7R1A - chains D and B of the 6 polymer chains in the assembly; structure by electron microscopy, 3.90 A resolution.

[Chain D]
Protein: Angiotensin-converting enzyme 2
Organism: Homo sapiens
Notes: EC 3.4.17.23, 3.4.17.-
UniProt: Q9BYF1 (ACE2_HUMAN); residue numbers follow UniProt; this construct covers 19-613
Amino-acid sequence (654 residues; row label = number of the first residue in the row; numbers below 1 keep their minus sign (Met-1 is residue -1)):
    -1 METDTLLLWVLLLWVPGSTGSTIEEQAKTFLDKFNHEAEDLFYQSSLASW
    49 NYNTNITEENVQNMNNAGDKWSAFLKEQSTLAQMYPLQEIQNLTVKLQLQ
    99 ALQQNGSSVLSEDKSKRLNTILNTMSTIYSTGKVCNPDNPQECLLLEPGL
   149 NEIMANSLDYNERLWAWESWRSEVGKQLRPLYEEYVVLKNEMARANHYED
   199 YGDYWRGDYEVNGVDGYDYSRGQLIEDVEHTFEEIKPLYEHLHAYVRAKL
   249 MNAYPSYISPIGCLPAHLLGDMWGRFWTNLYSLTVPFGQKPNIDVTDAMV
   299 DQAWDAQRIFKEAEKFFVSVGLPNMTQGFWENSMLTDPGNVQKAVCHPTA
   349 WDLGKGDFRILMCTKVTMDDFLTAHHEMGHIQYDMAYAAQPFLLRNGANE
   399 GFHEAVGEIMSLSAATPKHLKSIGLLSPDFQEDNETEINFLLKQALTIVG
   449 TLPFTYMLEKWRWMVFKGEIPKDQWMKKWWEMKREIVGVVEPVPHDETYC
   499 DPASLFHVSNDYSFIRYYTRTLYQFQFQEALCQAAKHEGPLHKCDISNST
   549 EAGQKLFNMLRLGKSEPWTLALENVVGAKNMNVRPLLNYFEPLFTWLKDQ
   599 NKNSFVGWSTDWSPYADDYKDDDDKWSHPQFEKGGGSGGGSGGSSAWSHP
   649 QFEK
Disordered / not traced: -1 to 18, 134-140, 614-652
Differences from the reference sequence: initiating methionine (-1); expression tag (0-18, 614-652)
Curated features (UniProtKB/Swiss-Prot):
  - region (Interaction with SARS-CoV spike glycoprotein): Asp30 to Tyr41, Met82 to Pro84, Lys353 to Arg357
  - active site: Glu375 (Proton acceptor), His505 (Proton donor)
  - binding site (chloride): Arg169, Trp477, Lys481
  - binding site (substrate): Arg273, His345, Pro346, Tyr515
  - binding site (Zn(2+)): His374, His378, Glu402
  - glycosylation (N-linked (GlcNAc...) asparagine): Asn53, Asn90, Asn103, Asn322, Asn432, Asn546
  - mutagenesis: Ser19 (S19P: Increases slightly the interaction with RBD domain of SARS-CoV-2 spike protein), Gln24 to Lys26 (Slightly inhibits interaction with SARS-CoV spike glycoprotein), Gln24 (Q24T: Increases slightly the interaction with RBD domain of SARS-CoV-2 spike protein), Ala25 (A25V: Increases slightly the interaction with RBD domain of SARS-CoV-2 spike protein), Thr27 (T27Y: Increases slightly the interaction with RBD domain of SARS-CoV-2 spike protein. In sACE2.v2.2; increases interaction with RBD domain of SARS-CoV-2 spike protein ...), Leu29 (L29F: Increases slightly the interaction with RBD domain of SARS-CoV-2 spike protein), Lys31 (K31D: Abolishes interaction with SARS-CoV spike glycoprotein; K31Y: Increases slightly the interaction with RBD domain of SARS-CoV-2 spike protein), Asn33 (N33D: Increases slightly the interaction with RBD domain of SARS-CoV-2 spike protein), His34 (H34A: Increases slightly the interaction with RBD domain of SARS-CoV-2 spike protein), Glu37 (E37A: No effect on interaction with SARS-CoV spike glycoprotein), Asp38 (D38A: No effect on interaction with SARS-CoV spike glycoprotein), Leu39 (L39R: Increases slightly the interaction with RBD domain of SARS-CoV-2 spike protein), 48 further mutagenesis entries in UniProt
Disulfides: Cys133-Cys141, Cys344-Cys361, Cys530-Cys542
Covalent attachments: N-acetylglucosamine (NAG) linked to Asn53, Asn90, Asn103, Asn322, Asn432, Asn546
Metal / ion sites: Zn2+: His374, His378, Glu402

[Chain B]
Protein: Spike glycoprotein
Organism: Severe acute respiratory syndrome coronavirus 2
UniProt: P0DTC2 (SPIKE_SARS2); numbering as in UniProt; present here: 1-66, 69-141, 143-1208
Amino-acid sequence (1284 residues; numbered -30 to 1256; 3 numbers in that range are skipped by the numbering (no residue carries them; nothing is unmodelled there); the number before each row is that of its first residue; numbers below 1 keep their minus sign (Met-30 is residue -30)):
   -30 MGILPSPGMPALLSLVSLLSVLLMGCVAETGMFVFLVLLPLVSSQCVNLT
    20 TRTQLPPAYTNSFTRGVYYPDKVFRSSVLHSTQDLFLPFFSNVTWFH
    69 AISGTNGTKRFDNPVLPFNDGVYFASTEKSNIIRGWIFGTTLDSKTQSLL
   119 IVNNATNVVIKVCEFQFCNDPFL
   143 GVYHKNNKSWMESEFRVYSSANNCTFEYVSQPFLMDLEGKQGNFKNLREF
   193 VFKNIDGYFKIYSKHTPINLVRDLPQGFSALEPLVDLPIGINITRFQTLL
   243 ALHRSYLTPGDSSSGWTAGAAAYYVGYLQPRTFLLKYNENGTITDAVDCA
   293 LDPLSETKCTLKSFTVEKGIYQTSNFRVQPTESIVRFPNITNLCPFGEVF
   343 NATRFASVYAWNRKRISNCVADYSVLYNSASFSTFKCYGVSPTKLNDLCF
   393 TNVYADSFVIRGDEVRQIAPGQTGKIADYNYKLPDDFTGCVIAWNSNNLD
   443 SKVGGNYNYLYRLFRKSNLKPFERDISTEIYQAGSTPCNGVEGFNCYFPL
   493 QSYGFQPTYGVGYQPYRVVVLSFELLHAPATVCGPKKSTNLVKNKCVNFN
   543 FNGLTGTGVLTESNKKFLPFQQFGRDIDDTTDAVRDPQTLEILDITPCSF
   593 GGVSVITPGTNTSNQVAVLYQGVNCTEVPVAIHADQLTPTWRVYSTGSNV
   643 FQTRAGCLIGAEHVNNSYECDIPIGAGICASYQTQTNSHRRARSVASQSI
   693 IAYTMSLGAENSVAYSNNSIAIPINFTISVTTEILPVSMTKTSVDCTMYI
   743 CGDSTECSNLLLQYGSFCTQLNRALTGIAVEQDKNTQEVFAQVKQIYKTP
   793 PIKDFGGFNFSQILPDPSKPSKRSFIEDLLFNKVTLADAGFIKQYGDCLG
   843 DIAARDLICAQKFNGLTVLPPLLTDEMIAQYTSALLAGTITSGWTFGAGA
   893 ALQIPFAMQMAYRFNGIGVTQNVLYENQKLIANQFNSAIGKIQDSLSSTA
   943 SALGKLQDVVNQNAQALNTLVKQLSSNFGAISSVLNDILARLDPPEAEVQ
   993 IDRLITGRLQSLQTYVTQQLIRAAEIRASANLAATKMSECVLGQSKRVDF
  1043 CGKGYHLMSFPQSAPHGVVFLHVTYVPAQEKNFTTAPAICHDGKAHFPRE
  1093 GVFVSNGTHWFVTQRNFYEPQIITTHNTFVSGNCDVVIGIVNNTVYDPLQ
  1143 PELDSFKEELDKYFKNHTSPDVDLGDISGINASVVNIQKEIDRLNEVAKN
  1193 LNESLIDLQELGKYEQSGRENLYFQGGGGSGYIPEAPRDGQAYVRKDGEW
  1243 VLLSTFLGHHHHHH
Disordered / not traced: -30 to 26, 69-78, 96-97, 143-156, 177-187, 247-262, 618-640, 677-688, 828-854, 941-944, 1147-1256
Differences from the reference sequence: initiating methionine (-30); expression tag (-29 to 0, 1209-1256); variant Tyr501 (Asn in P0DTC2), Asp570 (Ala in P0DTC2), Gly614 (Asp in P0DTC2), His681 (Pro in P0DTC2), Ile716 (Thr in P0DTC2), Ala982 (Ser in P0DTC2), His1118 (Asp in P0DTC2); engineered mutation Pro986 (Lys in P0DTC2), Pro987 (Val in P0DTC2)
Curated features (UniProtKB/Swiss-Prot):
  - region: Asn280 to Cys301 (Putative superantigen), Arg403 to Asp405 (Integrin-binding motif), Asn448 to Phe456 (Immunodominant HLA epitope recognized by the CD8+), Ser816 to Tyr837 (Fusion peptide 1), Lys835 to Phe855 (Fusion peptide 2), Asp1163 to Glu1202 (Heptad repeat 2)
  - site (Cleavage): Arg685, Ser686, Arg815, Ser816
  - glycosylation: Asn17 (N-linked (GlcNAc...) (complex) asparagine), Asn61 (N-linked (GlcNAc...) (hybrid) asparagine), Asn74 (N-linked (GlcNAc...) (complex) asparagine), Asn122 (N-linked (GlcNAc...) (hybrid) asparagine), Asn149 (N-linked (GlcNAc...) (complex) asparagine), Asn165 (N-linked (GlcNAc...) (complex) asparagine), Asn234 (N-linked (GlcNAc...) (high mannose) asparagine), Asn282 (N-linked (GlcNAc...) (complex) asparagine), Thr323 (O-linked (GalNAc) threonine), Ser325 (O-linked (HexNAc...) serine), Asn331 (N-linked (GlcNAc...) (complex) asparagine), Asn343 (N-linked (GlcNAc...) (complex) asparagine), Asn603 (N-linked (GlcNAc...) (hybrid) asparagine), Asn616 (N-linked (GlcNAc...) (complex) asparagine), Asn657 (N-linked (GlcNAc...) (complex) asparagine), Thr676 (O-linked (GlcNAc...) threonine), Thr678 (O-linked (GlcNAc...) threonine), Asn709 (N-linked (GlcNAc...) (high mannose) asparagine), Asn717 (N-linked (GlcNAc...) (hybrid) asparagine), Asn801 (N-linked (GlcNAc...) (hybrid) asparagine) and 6 more in UniProt
  - natural variant: Leu5 (L5F: In strain: Iota/B.1.526), Ser13 (S13I: In strain: Epsilon/B.1.427/B.1.429), Leu18 (L18F: In strain: Beta/B.1.351, Gamma/P.1 and 1 more), Thr19 (T19I: In strain: Omicron/BQ.1.1, Omicron/XBB.1.5 and 1 more; T19R: In strain: Delta/B.1.617.2, Omicron/BA.2 and 4 more), Thr20 (T20N: In strain: Gamma/P.1), Leu24 to Ala27 (sequence variant, change not given here; In strain: Omicron/BA.2, Omicron/BA.2.12.1 and 6 more), Pro26 (P26S: In strain: Gamma/P.1), Gln52 (Q52H: In strain: Omicron/EG.5.1), Gly75 (G75V: In strain: Lambda/C.37), Thr76 (T76I: In strain: Lambda/C.37), Asp80 (D80A: In strain: Beta/B.1.351), Val83 (V83A: In strain: Omicron/XBB.1.5, Omicron/EG.5.1), 76 further natural variant entries in UniProt
  - mutagenesis: Asn121 (N121Q: Partial loss of biliverdin affinity), Arg190 (R190K: Partial loss of biliverdin affinity), Asn234 (N234Q: Increased resistance to neutralizing antibodies), Asn331 (N331Q: Reduced viral infectivity), Asn343 (N343Q: Reduced viral infectivity), Leu452 (L452R: Increased resistance to neutralizing antibodies. Decreases HLA binding to NF9 epitope. Increased binding affinity to human ACE2), Tyr453 (Y453F: Decreased HLA binding to NF9 epitope. Increased binding affinity to human ACE2), Ala475 (A475V: Increased resistance to neutralizing antibodies), Val483 (V483A: Increased resistance to neutralizing antibodies), Glu484 (E484D: Increased replication in human TMEM106B overexpressing cells), Phe490 (F490L: Increased resistance to neutralizing antibodies and human covalescent sera neutralization), Gln493 (Q493N: Reduced host ACE2-binding affinity in vitro; Q493Y: Reduced host ACE2-binding affinity in vitro), 9 further mutagenesis entries in UniProt
Disulfides: Cys131-Cys166, Cys291-Cys301, Cys336-Cys361, Cys379-Cys432, Cys391-Cys525, Cys480-Cys488, Cys538-Cys590, Cys617-Cys649, Cys662-Cys671, Cys738-Cys760, Cys743-Cys749, Cys1032-Cys1043, Cys1082-Cys1126
Covalent attachments: N-acetylglucosamine (NAG) linked to Asn122, Asn165, Asn282, Asn331, Asn603, Asn616, Asn709, Asn717, Asn801, Asn1098, Asn1134

[Chain D / chain B interface]
Pairs across the interface (29):
  Gln24(D) - Gly476(B)
  Gln24(D) - Asn487(B)  hydrogen bond
  Thr27(D) - Ala475(B)
  Thr27(D) - Tyr489(B)
  Phe28(D) - Tyr489(B)
  Asp30(D) - Leu455(B)
  Lys31(D) - Phe456(B)
  Lys31(D) - Tyr489(B)
  His34(D) - Tyr453(B)  hydrogen bond
  His34(D) - Gln493(B)  hydrogen bond
  His34(D) - Ser494(B)
  Glu37(D) - Tyr505(B)
  Asp38(D) - Tyr449(B)
  Tyr41(D) - Thr500(B)  hydrogen bond
  Tyr41(D) - Tyr501(B)  hydrophobic
  Gln42(D) - Tyr449(B)
  Leu45(D) - Gln498(B)
  Met82(D) - Phe486(B)  hydrophobic
  Tyr83(D) - Phe486(B)  hydrophobic
  Tyr83(D) - Asn487(B)  hydrogen bond
  Tyr83(D) - Tyr489(B)
  Asn330(D) - Thr500(B)
  Lys353(D) - Tyr501(B)
  Lys353(D) - Gly502(B)  hydrogen bond (backbone-backbone)
  Lys353(D) - Tyr505(B)
  Gly354(D) - Gly502(B)  hydrogen bond (backbone-backbone)
  Gly354(D) - Tyr505(B)
  Asp355(D) - Thr500(B)
  Arg357(D) - Thr500(B)
Other interface residues (no listed pair), chain D (20 interface residues in all): Ser19, Arg393
Other interface residues (no listed pair), chain B (18 interface residues in all): Tyr473, Ser477

[Overview]
Chain D and chain B form an interface of 20 and 18 residues respectively, with 7 hydrogen bonds. Polar pairs
include Gln24(D)-Asn487(B), His34(D)-Tyr453(B) and His34(D)-Gln493(B). N-acetylglucosamine is covalently
linked to Asn53(D), Asn90(D), Asn103(D), Asn322(D), Asn432(D) and Asn546(D).
Here chain D is Angiotensin-converting enzyme 2 (Homo sapiens) and chain B is Spike glycoprotein (Severe acute
respiratory syndrome coronavirus 2). Entry 7R1A (Furin Cleaved Alpha Variant SARS-CoV-2 Spike in complex with
3 ACE2) was determined by electron microscopy, deposited together with 7R0Z, 7R10, 7R11 and 7R12.
